PDB entry 6W07 | X-ray diffraction, 1.51 A resolution | chain A

# Chain A
Name: Tyrosine-protein kinase BTK
Source organism: Homo sapiens
Notes: EC 2.7.10.2
UniProtKB: Q06187 (BTK_HUMAN); residues 371-659 here = UniProt positions 371-659
Chain sequence (293 residues; each row starts with the number of its first residue):
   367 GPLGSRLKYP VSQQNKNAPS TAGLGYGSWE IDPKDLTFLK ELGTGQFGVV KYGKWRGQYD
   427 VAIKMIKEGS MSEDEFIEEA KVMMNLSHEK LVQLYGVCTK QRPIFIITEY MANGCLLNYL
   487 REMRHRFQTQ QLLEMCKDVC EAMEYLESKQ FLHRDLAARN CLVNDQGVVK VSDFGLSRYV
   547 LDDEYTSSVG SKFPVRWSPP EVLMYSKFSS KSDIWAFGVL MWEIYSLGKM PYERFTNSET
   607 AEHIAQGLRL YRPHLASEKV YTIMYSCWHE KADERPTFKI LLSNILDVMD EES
Unresolved in the structure: 367-392, 467-468, 659
Construct notes: expression tag (367-370)
Ligand contacts: S9A (N-[[2-methyl-4-[2-[(1-methylpyrazol-4-yl)amino]pyrimidin-4-yl]phenyl]methyl]-3-propan-2-yloxy-azetidine-1-carboxamide): L408, G409, T410, G411, Q412, F413, V416, A428, K430, T474, E475, Y476, M477, A478, G480, D521, N526, L528, D539, L542, S543, V546, Y551

# Summary
Bound to chain A: compound S9A.
Chain A is Tyrosine-protein kinase BTK (Homo sapiens); the structure, Bruton's tyrosine kinase in complex with
compound 1, was determined by X-ray diffraction, deposited together with 6VXQ and 6W06.
